Entry 7Z4A (electron microscopy, 4.60 A resolution (low resolution: residue-level contacts below are approximate; hydrogen-bond / salt-bridge calls are withheld)); this record covers chains J and K of the 25 polymer chains in the assembly.

Chain J (and K):
Molecule: Portal protein
From: Escherichia phage vB_EcoP_SU10
Notes: chain K of this document is another copy of the same molecule, construct and numbering; everything in this record applies to it too
UniProtKB: A0A0B4N229 (A0A0B4N229_9CAUD); residue numbers follow UniProt; this construct covers 1-747
Chain sequence (747 residues; each row starts with the number of its first residue):
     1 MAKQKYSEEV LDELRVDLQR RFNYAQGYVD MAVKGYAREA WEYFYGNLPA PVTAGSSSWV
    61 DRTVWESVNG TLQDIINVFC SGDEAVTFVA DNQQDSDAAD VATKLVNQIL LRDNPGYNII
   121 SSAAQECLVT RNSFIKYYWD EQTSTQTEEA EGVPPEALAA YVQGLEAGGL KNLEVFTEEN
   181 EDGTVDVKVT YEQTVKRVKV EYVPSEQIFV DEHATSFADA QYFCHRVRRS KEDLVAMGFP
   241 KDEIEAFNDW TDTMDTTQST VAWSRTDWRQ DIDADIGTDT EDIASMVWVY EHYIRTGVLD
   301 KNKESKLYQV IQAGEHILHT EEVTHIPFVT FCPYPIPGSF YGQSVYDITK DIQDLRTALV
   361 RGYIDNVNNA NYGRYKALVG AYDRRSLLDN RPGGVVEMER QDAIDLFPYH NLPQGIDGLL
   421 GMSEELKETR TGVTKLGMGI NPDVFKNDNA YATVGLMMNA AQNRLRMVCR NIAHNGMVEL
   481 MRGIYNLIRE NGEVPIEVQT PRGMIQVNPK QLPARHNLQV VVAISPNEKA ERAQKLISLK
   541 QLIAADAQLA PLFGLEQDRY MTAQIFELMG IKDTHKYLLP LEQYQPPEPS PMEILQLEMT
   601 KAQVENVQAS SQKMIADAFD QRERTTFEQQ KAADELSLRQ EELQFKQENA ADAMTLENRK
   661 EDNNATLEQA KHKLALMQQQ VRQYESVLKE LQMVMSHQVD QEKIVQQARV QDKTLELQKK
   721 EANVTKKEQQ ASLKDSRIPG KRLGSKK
Unresolved in the structure: 1-4, 145-190, 248-257, 495-506, 662-747

Interface between chain J and chain K:
Residue-residue contacts - 257 pairs, chain J then chain K:
  Asp17(J) with Gly277(K); Asp279(K)
  Arg21(J) with Ile276(K); Gly277(K); Thr278(K); Asp279(K)
  Tyr24(J) with Asp275(K)
  Tyr28(J) with Arg269(K); Gln270(K)
  Ala32(J) with Arg269(K)
  Val89(J) with Ile571(K)
  Ala90(J) with Ile571(K)
  Asp91(J) with Arg112(K)
  Gln93(J) with Lys572(K); Asp573(K); Thr574(K)
  Ser96(J) with Ile571(K); Lys572(K)
  Asp97(J) with Lys572(K)
  Arg131(J) with Arg269(K)
  Asp211(J) with Ile276(K)
  Glu212(J) with Arg269(K); Gln270(K); Asp271(K); Ala274(K); Ile276(K)
  His213(J) with Arg228(K); Asp271(K); Ile272(K); Asp273(K); Ala274(K); Ile276(K)
  Ala214(J) with Gln270(K); Ile276(K)
  Gln221(J) with Thr278(K); Ala284(K); Met286(K)
  Arg295(J) with Ala284(K)
  Thr296(J) with Asp282(K); Ala284(K)
  Gly297(J) with Asp282(K)
  Val298(J) with Asp282(K)
  Lys301(J) with Glu281(K); Asp282(K); Ile283(K); Ala284(K)
  Asn302(J) with Ile283(K)
  Lys303(J) with Ile283(K)
  Glu304(J) with Thr143(K); Ser144(K); Glu232(K)
  Ser305(J) with Glu232(K); Ile283(K); Ala284(K)
  Pro335(J) with Gln125(K)
  Ile336(J) with Tyr45(K); Gln125(K)
  Pro337(J) with Ser122(K); Gln125(K); Trp263(K)
  Gly338(J) with Trp263(K)
  Ser339(J) with Trp263(K)
  Gly342(J) with Arg269(K)
  Gln343(J) with Phe44(K); Tyr45(K); Trp65(K)
  Asp347(J) with Arg62(K)
  Ile348(J) with Trp65(K)
  Asp351(J) with Trp59(K)
  Leu355(J) with Trp59(K)
  Arg361(J) with Asn371(K)
  Gly362(J) with Asn371(K)
  Asp365(J) with Asn371(K)
  Asn369(J) with Asn390(K)
  Asn371(J) with Pro392(K)
  Tyr372(J) with Asn390(K); Arg391(K); Pro392(K); Gly393(K)
  Arg374(J) with Ser386(K); Leu387(K); Asp389(K); Asn390(K); Arg391(K); Gly393(K); Val395(K)
  Tyr375(J) with Val395(K); Val396(K)
  Lys376(J) with Glu397(K); Gln401(K)
  Ala377(J) with Val396(K); Glu397(K); Met398(K); Gln401(K)
  Leu378(J) with Met398(K); Glu399(K); Arg400(K); Gln401(K)
  Val379(J) with Met398(K)
  Tyr382(J) with Met398(K)
  Asp402(J) with Gln401(K)
  Ala403(J) with Gln401(K)
  Ile404(J) with Gln401(K)
  Asp405(J) with Glu397(K); Gln401(K)
  Phe407(J) with Tyr375(K); Val395(K)
  Pro408(J) with Tyr375(K); Glu397(K)
  Tyr409(J) with Tyr375(K); Leu406(K)
  His410(J) with Gly373(K); Arg374(K); Tyr375(K); Leu406(K); Phe407(K)
  Asn411(J) with Leu406(K)
  Pro413(J) with Ala370(K)
  Gln414(J) with Asn411(K); Leu412(K)
  Gly415(J) with Tyr363(K)
  Ile416(J) with Tyr363(K)
  Gly418(J) with Tyr363(K)
  Leu419(J) with Tyr363(K)
  Glu425(J) with Lys435(K)
  Leu426(J) with Trp59(K); Asp61(K)
  Thr429(J) with Glu66(K); Lys435(K)
  Arg430(J) with Asp61(K); Arg62(K); Trp65(K)
  Lys446(J) with Pro526(K)
  Asn447(J) with Asn527(K)
  Asp448(J) with Asn441(K)
  Asn449(J) with Asn441(K); Asp443(K); Tyr451(K)
  Leu456(J) with Met438(K)
  Met458(J) with Leu436(K); Gly437(K); Met438(K); Gly439(K); Gln462(K)
  Asn459(J) with Leu436(K); Gly437(K)
  Ala460(J) with Gln73(K); Thr434(K); Lys435(K); Gly437(K)
  Asn463(J) with Gln73(K); Gly439(K)
  Arg464(J) with Trp65(K); Asn69(K); Gln73(K)
  Arg466(J) with Asn77(K)
  Met467(J) with Asn69(K); Leu72(K); Gln73(K); Ile76(K); Tyr117(K)
  Arg470(J) with Ile76(K); Cys80(K); Ser81(K); Gly82(K); Tyr117(K)
  Asn471(J) with Tyr117(K)
  His474(J) with Cys80(K); Tyr117(K)
  Asn475(J) with Tyr117(K); Asn118(K)
  Arg482(J) with Arg112(K)
  Ala514(J) with Arg112(K)
  Arg515(J) with Arg112(K)
  His516(J) with Gln108(K); Arg112(K)
  Asn517(J) with Gln108(K); Arg112(K)
  Leu518(J) with Arg112(K)
  Gln519(J) with Asp83(K); Arg112(K)
  Lys535(J) with Met569(K)
  Leu539(J) with Ile565(K); Phe566(K); Met569(K)
  Leu542(J) with Ile537(K); Lys540(K)
  Ile543(J) with Leu578(K)
  Asp546(J) with Lys540(K); Asp558(K)
  Gln548(J) with Phe553(K); Gly554(K); Leu555(K); Glu556(K)
  Leu549(J) with Leu555(K); Asp558(K); Arg559(K); Thr562(K)
  Pro551(J) with Tyr584(K)
  Leu552(J) with Arg559(K); Tyr577(K); Leu578(K); Leu579(K); Tyr584(K)
  Phe553(J) with Tyr577(K); Leu578(K)
  Gly554(J) with Tyr577(K)
  Leu555(J) with Tyr577(K)
  Glu556(J) with Lys576(K); Tyr577(K)
  Gln557(J) with Lys576(K); Tyr577(K); Leu578(K); Leu579(K)
  Asp558(J) with Lys576(K); Tyr577(K)
  Arg559(J) with Lys576(K); Tyr577(K)
  Tyr560(J) with His575(K); Lys576(K); Tyr577(K)
  Met561(J) with Lys576(K)
  Thr562(J) with Lys576(K)
  Gln564(J) with His575(K)
  Thr600(J) with Leu595(K)
  Gln603(J) with Met599(K)
  Val604(J) with Glu598(K); Ala602(K)
  Val607(J) with Ala602(K); Gln603(K); Asn606(K)
  Gln608(J) with Ala602(K)
  Ser610(J) with Asn606(K)
  Ser611(J) with Asn606(K)
  Met614(J) with Asn606(K); Ala609(K); Ser610(K)
  Asp617(J) with Lys613(K)
  Gln621(J) with Asp620(K)
  Arg624(J) with Arg624(K)
  Thr625(J) with Glu623(K); Arg624(K); Phe627(K)
  Glu628(J) with Phe627(K)
  Gln629(J) with Phe627(K)
  Ala632(J) with Lys631(K)
  Glu635(J) with Leu638(K)
  Leu636(J) with Asp634(K)
  Arg639(J) with Ser637(K)
  Lys646(J) with Glu641(K); Gln644(K); Phe645(K)
  Ala650(J) with Glu648(K)
  Glu657(J) with Asp652(K); Leu656(K)
  Glu661(J) with Leu656(K); Lys660(K)
Also at the interface, not in a pair above, chain J (154 interface residues in all): Glu13, Asn92, Tyr222, Tyr334, Tyr341, Ile352, Leu359, Gly373, Leu406, Asp417, Met422, Glu428, Ala452, Ala461, Ile472, Glu479, Arg532, Ala563, Leu597, Glu642
Also at the interface, not in a pair above, chain K (146 interface residues in all): Val60, Thr63, Gly70, Asp74, Lys104, Leu111, Ser121, Glu126, Asp267, Ser285, Val367, Leu388, Ile404, Asp405, Tyr409, Leu420, Ile440, Ser525, Pro580, Pro591, Glu605

In short:
The interface between chain J and chain K involves 154 residues on one side and 146 on the other.
Both chains are Portal protein (Escherichia phage vB_EcoP_SU10). Entry 7Z4A (Bacteriophage SU10 tail and
bottom part of the capsid (C1)) was determined by electron microscopy together with 7Z47 and 7Z4F from the
same study.
